PDB entry 7YG2 | electron microscopy, 3.32 A resolution | chains A and B of the 12 polymer chains in the assembly

== Chain A (and B) ==
Protein: Immunoglobulin heavy constant mu
Organism: Homo sapiens
Notes: chain B of this document is another copy of the same molecule, construct and numbering; everything in this record applies to it too
Reference sequence: P01871 (IGHM_HUMAN); residues 229-576 here correspond to UniProt positions 106-453 (UniProt number = residue number - 123)
Amino-acid sequence (383 residues; row label = number of the first residue in the row):
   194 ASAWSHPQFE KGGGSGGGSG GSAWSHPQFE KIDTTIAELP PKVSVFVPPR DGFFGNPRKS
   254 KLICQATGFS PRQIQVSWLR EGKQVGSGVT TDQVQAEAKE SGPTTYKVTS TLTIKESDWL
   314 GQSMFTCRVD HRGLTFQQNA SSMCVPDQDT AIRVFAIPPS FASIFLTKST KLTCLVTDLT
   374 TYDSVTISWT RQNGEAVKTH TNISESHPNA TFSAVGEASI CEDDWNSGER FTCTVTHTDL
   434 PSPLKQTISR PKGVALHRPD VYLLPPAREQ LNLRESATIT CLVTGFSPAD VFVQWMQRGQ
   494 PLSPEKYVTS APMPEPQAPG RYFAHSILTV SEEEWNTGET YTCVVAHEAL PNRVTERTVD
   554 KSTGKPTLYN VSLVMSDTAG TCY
Disordered / not traced: 194-344, 575-576 (chain B: 194-344, 573-576)
Construct notes: expression tag (194-228)
Cystine bridges: Cys367-Cys426, Cys474-Cys536
Glycans and other covalent adducts: N-acetylglucosamine (NAG) linked to Asn563
UniProt features mapped onto this chain:
  - glycosylation (N-linked (GlcNAc...) asparagine): Asn332 (complex), Asn395, Asn402

== How chain A and chain B interact ==
Contacting residue pairs (68):
  Tyr455(A) with Ala460(B), hydrophobic; Gln463(B); Leu466(B)
  Leu457(A) with Leu457(B), hydrophobic; Pro458(B); Ala460(B); Thr473(B)
  Pro458(A) with Leu457(B)
  Arg461(A) with Thr556(B); Gly557(B); Lys558(B), hydrogen bond (side chain-backbone); Thr560(B)
  Gln463(A) with Tyr455(B)
  Leu466(A) with Tyr455(B)
  Thr471(A) with Leu475(B)
  Thr473(A) with Leu457(B)
  Leu475(A) with Gln463(B); Thr471(B)
  Glu498(A) with Pro509(B); Gln510(B)
  Val501(A) with Met506(B), hydrophobic; Pro509(B); Phe516(B), hydrophobic
  Thr502(A) with Met506(B)
  Ser503(A) with Met506(B); His518(B), hydrogen bond
  Met506(A) with Val501(B), hydrophobic; Thr502(B); Ser503(B)
  Pro509(A) with Glu498(B); Val501(B)
  Gln510(A) with Thr522(B)
  Phe516(A) with Val501(B), hydrophobic
  His518(A) with Thr473(B); His518(B), hydrogen bond; Ile520(B)
  Ile520(A) with Leu475(B), hydrophobic; Phe516(B), hydrophobic
  Thr522(A) with Gln510(B)
  Lys558(A) with Pro459(B); Gly557(B)
  Pro559(A) with Pro559(B)
  Thr560(A) with Pro559(B); Thr560(B), hydrogen bond (backbone-backbone); Leu561(B), hydrogen bond (backbone-backbone)
  Leu561(A) with Leu561(B)
  Tyr562(A) with Pro559(B), hydrophobic; Leu561(B), hydrogen bond (backbone-backbone); Tyr562(B); Asn563(B), hydrogen bond (backbone-backbone)
  Asn563(A) with Asn563(B), hydrogen bond
  Val564(A) with Asn563(B); Val564(B), hydrophobic
  Leu566(A) with Ser565(B), hydrogen bond (backbone-backbone); Leu566(B), hydrophobic; Val567(B), hydrogen bond (backbone-backbone)
  Val567(A) with Val567(B)
  Met568(A) with Val567(B), hydrogen bond (backbone-backbone); Met568(B); Ser569(B), hydrogen bond (backbone-backbone)
  Ser569(A) with Ser569(B); Thr571(B)
  Asp570(A) with Ser569(B), hydrogen bond (backbone-backbone); Thr571(B)
  Thr571(A) with Met568(B); Ser569(B), hydrogen bond (side chain-backbone); Asp570(B), hydrogen bond (backbone-side chain)
  Ala572(A) with Asp570(B), hydrogen bond (backbone-side chain)
Interface residues without a listed pair, chain A (38 interface residues in all): Leu456, Ala460, Glu462, Lys499
Interface residues without a listed pair, chain B (42 interface residues in all): Asp453, Arg461, Glu462, Lys499, Glu508

== Overview ==
38 residues of chain A face 42 of chain B across their interface, with 16 hydrogen bonds. Among the polar
pairs are Arg461(A)-Lys558(B), Ser503(A)-His518(B) and His518(A)-His518(B). N-acetylglucosamine is covalently
linked to Asn563(A).
Chain A and chain B are both Immunoglobulin heavy constant mu (Homo sapiens); the structure, Cryo-EM structure
of human IgM-Fc in complex with the J chain and the DBL domain of ..., was determined by electron microscopy,
deposited together with 7Y0H, 7Y0J and 7Y09.
